Entry 6IOK (electron microscopy, 3.64 A resolution); this record covers chains M and E of the 12 polymer chains in the assembly.

[Chain M]
Protein: Multidrug resistance protein MexA
From: Pseudomonas aeruginosa PAO1
UniProt: P52477 (MEXA_PSEAE); residues 2-360 here correspond to UniProt positions 25-383 (UniProt number = residue number + 23)
Amino-acid sequence (362 residues; numbered -1 to 360; the number before each row is that of its first residue; numbers below 1 keep their minus sign (Gly-1 is residue -1)):
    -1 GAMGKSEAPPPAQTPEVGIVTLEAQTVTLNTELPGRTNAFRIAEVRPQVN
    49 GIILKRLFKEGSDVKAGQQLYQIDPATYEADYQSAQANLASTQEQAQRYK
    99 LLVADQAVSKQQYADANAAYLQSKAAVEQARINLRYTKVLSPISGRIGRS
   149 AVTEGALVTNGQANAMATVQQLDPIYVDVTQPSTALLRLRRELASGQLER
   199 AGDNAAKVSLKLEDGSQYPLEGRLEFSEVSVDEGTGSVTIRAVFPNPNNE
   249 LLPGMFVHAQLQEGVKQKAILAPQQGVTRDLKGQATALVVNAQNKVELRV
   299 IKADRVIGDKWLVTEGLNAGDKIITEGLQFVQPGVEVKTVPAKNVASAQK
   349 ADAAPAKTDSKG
Disordered / not traced: -1 to 11, 343-360
Sequence notes: expression tag (-1 to 1)
Reported in the primary citation:
  - mutagenesis - L100D: abolished binding to Outer membrane protein OprM
  - mutagenesis - L100D: abolished growth in response to drug resistance
  - mutagenesis - R96A, L99D, D103A, Q104A: unchanged binding to Outer membrane protein OprM
  - mutagenesis - R96D, S107D: decreased binding to Outer membrane protein OprM
  - mutagenesis - R39D, S107D, R147D: decreased growth in response to drug resistance
  - mutagenesis - R39D, R147D: abolished binding to another copy of this molecule
  - mutagenesis - R34A, R34D, T233A, T233V, R277A, R277D: abolished binding to Multidrug resistance protein MexB (chain E)

[Chain E]
Protein: Multidrug resistance protein MexB
From: Pseudomonas aeruginosa PAO1
UniProt: P52002 (MEXB_PSEAE); residues 1-1046 here = UniProt positions 1-1046
Amino-acid sequence (1054 residues; row label = number of the first residue in the row):
     1 MSKFFIDRPIFAWVIALVIMLAGGLSILSLPVNQYPAIAPPAIAVQVSYP
    51 GASAETVQDTVVQVIEQQMNGIDNLRYISSESNSDGSMTITVTFEQGTDP
   101 DIAQVQVQNKLQLATPLLPQEVQRQGIRVTKAVKNFLMVVGVVSTDGSMT
   151 KEDLSNYIVSNIQDPLSRTKGVGDFQVFGSQYSMRIWLDPAKLNSYQLTP
   201 GDVSSAIQAQNVQISSGQLGGLPAVKGQQLNATIIGKTRLQTAEQFENIL
   251 LKVNPDGSQVRLKDVADVGLGGQDYSINAQFNGSPASGIAIKLATGANAL
   301 DTAKAIRQTIANLEPFMPQGMKVVYPYDTTPVVSASIHEVVKTLGEAILL
   351 VFLVMYLFLQNFRATLIPTIAVPVVLLGTFGVLAAFGFSINTLTMFGMVL
   401 AIGLLVDDAIVVVENVERVMAEEGLSPREAARKSMGQIQGALVGIAMVLS
   451 AVFLPMAFFGGSTGVIYRQFSITIVSAMALSVIVALILTPALCATMLKPI
   501 EKGDHGEHKGGFFGWFNRMFLSTTHGYERGVASILKHRAPYLLIYVVIVA
   551 GMIWMFTRIPTAFLPDEDQGVLFAQVQTPPGSSAERTQVVVDSMREYLLE
   601 KESSSVSSVFTVTGFNFAGRGQSSGMAFIMLKPWEERPGGENSVFELAKR
   651 AQMHFFSFKDAMVFAFAPPSVLELGNATGFDLFLQDQAGVGHEVLLQARN
   701 KFLMLAAQNPALQRVRPNGMSDEPQYKLEIDDEKASALGVSLADINSTVS
   751 IAWGSSYVNDFIDRGRVKRVYLQGRPDARMNPDDLSKWYVRNDKGEMVPF
   801 NAFATGKWEYGSPKLERYNGVPAMEILGEPAPGLSSGDAMAAVEEIVKQL
   851 PKGVGYSWTGLSYEERLSGSQAPALYALSLLVVFLCLAALYESWSIPFSV
   901 MLVVPLGVIGALLATSMRGLSNDVFFQVGLLTTIGLSAKNAILIVEFAKE
   951 LHEQGKGIVEAAIEACRMRLRPIVMTSLAFILGVVPLAISTGAGSGSQHA
  1001 IGTGVIGGMVTATVLAIFWVPLFYVAVSTLFKDEASKQQASVEKGQLEHH
  1051 HHHH
Disordered / not traced: 1031-1054
Sequence notes: expression tag (1047-1054)
Swiss-Prot annotation at these positions:
  - mutagenesis: Asp407 (D407N: Proton counter-transport is compromised, thereby preventing efflux pump activity, in vitro)
Reported in the primary citation:
  - conformationally variable residues (helix shift, loop rearrangement): Met653 to Ala661, Gly675 to Phe680
  - contacts within the chain: Phe617-Asn676

[Interface between chain M and chain E]
Contacting residue pairs - 29 pairs, chain M then chain E:
  Pro32(M) - Gly257(E)
  Pro32(M) - Gln259(E)
  Arg34(M) - Pro255(E)  hydrogen bond (side chain-backbone)
  Arg34(M) - Asp256(E)
  Thr178(M) - Asp256(E)
  Thr178(M) - Gly257(E)
  Thr178(M) - Ser258(E)
  Pro180(M) - Asp264(E)
  Thr182(M) - Tyr196(E)
  Thr182(M) - Asp264(E)  hydrogen bond
  Glu231(M) - Ser195(E)
  Glu231(M) - Gln197(E)
  Gly232(M) - Tyr196(E)
  Thr233(M) - Tyr196(E)
  Thr233(M) - Asn254(E)
  Thr233(M) - Ser258(E)  hydrogen bond
  Thr233(M) - Val260(E)
  Ser235(M) - Ser258(E)
  Phe254(M) - Gly257(E)
  Arg277(M) - Glu244(E)  salt bridge
  Arg277(M) - Arg764(E)
  Asp278(M) - Arg764(E)  hydrogen bond (backbone-side chain)
  Leu279(M) - Leu270(E)
  Leu279(M) - Arg764(E)
  Lys280(M) - Asp153(E)
  Lys280(M) - Tyr182(E)
  Lys280(M) - Leu270(E)  hydrogen bond (side chain-backbone)
  Gln330(M) - Gln319(E)
  Pro331(M) - Gln319(E)
Other interface residues (no listed pair), chain M (19 interface residues in all): Gly33, Asp230, Thr237
Other interface residues (no listed pair), chain E (20 interface residues in all): Met149, Asn156, Lys252
From the paper, about this interface:
  - pairs named by the authors: Arg277(M)-Glu244(E) (hydrogen bond)

[Overview]
The interface between chain M and chain E involves 19 residues on one side and 20 on the other; the contacts
include 5 hydrogen bonds and 1 salt bridge. Polar contacts include Arg277(M)-Glu244(E), Arg34(M)-Pro255(E) and
Thr182(M)-Asp264(E). The paper describes a hydrogen bond between Arg277(M) and Glu244(E). From the paper:
R34A, R34D and T233A of chain M, among others, abolish binding to Multidrug resistance protein MexB (chain E);
conformational variability at Met653(E) and Gly675(E); 15 substitutions were tested in all.
Chain M is Multidrug resistance protein MexA and chain E is Multidrug resistance protein MexB, both from
Pseudomonas aeruginosa PAO1; the structure, Cryo-EM structure of multidrug efflux pump MexAB-OprM (0 degree
state), was determined by electron microscopy (same publication as 6IOL).
